Entry 1Z0J (X-ray diffraction, 1.32 A resolution); this record covers chains A and B.

Chain A:
Protein: Ras-related protein Rab-22A
From: Mus musculus
UniProt: P35285 (RB22A_MOUSE); residue numbers follow UniProt; this construct covers 2-169
Amino-acid sequence (170 residues; numbered 0 to 169; the number before each row is that of its first residue; numbering starts at 0):
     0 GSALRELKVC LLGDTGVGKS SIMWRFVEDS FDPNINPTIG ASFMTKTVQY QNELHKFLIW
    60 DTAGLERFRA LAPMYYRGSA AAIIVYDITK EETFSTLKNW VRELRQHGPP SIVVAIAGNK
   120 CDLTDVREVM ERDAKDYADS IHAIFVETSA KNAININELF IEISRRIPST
Disordered / not traced: 169
Construct notes: cloning artifact (0-1); engineered mutation L64 (Gln in P35285)
Ion coordination: Mg2+: S19, T37 (together with GTP)
Small-molecule neighbours: GTP (guanosine-5'-triphosphate): D13, T14, G15, V16, G17, K18, S19, S20, F30, D31, P32, N33, I34, N35, P36, T37, T61, A62, G63, L64, N118, K119, D121, L122, S148, A149, K150
Curated features (UniProtKB/Swiss-Prot):
  - motif: I34 to F42 (Effector region)
  - binding site (GTP): G12 to S20, N118 to D121, S148 to K150

Chain B:
Protein: FYVE-finger-containing Rab5 effector protein rabenosyn-5
From: Homo sapiens
Notes: fragment: minimal Rab binding domain
Amino-acid sequence (59 residues; row label = number of the first residue in the row):
   726 GSPEAEEPIE EELLLQQIDN IKAYIFDAKQ CGRLDEVEVL TENLRELKHT LAKQKGGTD
Disordered / not traced: 726-733
Construct notes: cloning artifact (726-727)

Chain A / chain B interface:
Residue-residue contacts (23; chain A residue first):
  E5(A) with D760(B)
  G39(A) with Q742(B)
  A40(A) with Q742(B), hydrogen bond (backbone-side chain); N745(B), hydrogen bond (backbone-side chain)
  S41(A) with Y749(B)
  F42(A) with Y749(B), hydrogen bond (backbone-side chain); L765(B), hydrophobic
  T44(A) with E761(B), hydrogen bond
  K55(A) with D760(B), salt bridge; E761(B), salt bridge
  L57(A) with V764(B), hydrophobic
  W59(A) with I746(B), hydrophobic; L765(B), hydrophobic; N768(B)
  R66(A) with L738(B)
  A69(A) with I734(B)
  L70(A) with I734(B), hydrophobic
  M73(A) with N768(B); T775(B), hydrogen bond
  Y74(A) with Q742(B), hydrogen bond; I746(B); N768(B), hydrogen bond; L772(B)
Interface residues without a listed pair, chain A (16 interface residues in all): I38, F67
Interface residues without a listed pair, chain B (15 interface residues in all): L739, E771
The authors on this interface:
  - residue pairs: L57(A)-V764(B), W59(A)-V764(B), I734(B)-M73(A) (hydrophobic contact), V764(B)-F42(A)
  - interface residues, chain A: I38(A), S41(A), F42(A), K55(A), R66(A), F67(A), L70(A), M73(A), Y74(A)
  - interface residues, chain B: I734(B), L738(B)

Summary:
16 residues of chain A and 15 residues of chain B are in contact; the contacts include 7 hydrogen bonds and 2
salt bridges. Polar pairs include K55(A)-D760(B), K55(A)-E761(B) and A40(A)-Q742(B). The authors report
contacts between L57(A) and V764(B), W59(A) and V764(B) and V764(B) and F42(A); a hydrophobic contact between
I734(B) and M73(A). From the paper: interface residues I38(A), S41(A) and I734(B) among others.
Here chain A is Ras-related protein Rab-22A (Mus musculus) and chain B is FYVE-finger-containing Rab5 effector
protein rabenosyn-5 (Homo sapiens). Entry 1Z0J (Structure of GTP-Bound Rab22Q64L GTPase in complex with the
minimal Rab binding domain of Rabenosyn-5) was determined by X-ray diffraction (same publication as 1Z0K).
